5B58 - chains C and D of the 5 polymer chains in the assembly; structure by X-ray diffraction, 3.21 A resolution.

[Chain C (and D)]
Protein: Hemin import ATP-binding protein HmuV
From: Burkholderia cenocepacia J2315
Notes: EC 3.6.3.-; chain D of this document is another copy of the same molecule, construct and numbering; everything in this record applies to it too
Reference sequence: B4EKB5 (B4EKB5_BURCJ); residue numbers follow UniProt; this construct covers 1-273
Sequence (273 residues; each row starts with the number of its first residue):
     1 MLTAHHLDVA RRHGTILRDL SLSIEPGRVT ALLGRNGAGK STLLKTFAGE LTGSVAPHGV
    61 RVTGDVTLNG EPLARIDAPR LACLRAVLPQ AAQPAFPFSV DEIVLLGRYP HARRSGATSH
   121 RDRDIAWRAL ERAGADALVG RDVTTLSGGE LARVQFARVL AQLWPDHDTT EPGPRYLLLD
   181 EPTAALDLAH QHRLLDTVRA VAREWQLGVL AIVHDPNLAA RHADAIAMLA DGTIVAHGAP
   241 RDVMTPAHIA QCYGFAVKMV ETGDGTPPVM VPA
Not modelled in the structure: 56-58, 114-116, 168-173, 264-266 (chain D: 11-12, 56-58, 114-118, 167-173, 264-266)
From the paper describing this entry:
  - mutagenesis - E181Q: abolished catalytic activity on ATPase

[Chain C / chain D interface]
Residue-residue contacts (22):
  Ala-185(C) with Asn-36(D), hydrogen bond (backbone-side chain)
  Asp-187(C) with Arg-35(D), salt bridge; Asn-36(D)
  Leu-188(C) with Pro-216(D), hydrophobic; Tyr-253(D), hydrophobic; Met-270(D), hydrophobic
  Ala-189(C) with Gly-254(D); Phe-255(D), hydrophobic
  His-190(C) with Arg-35(D), hydrogen bond
  His-192(C) with Phe-255(D)
  His-214(C) with Leu-186(D), hydrogen bond (side chain-backbone); Gln-191(D)
  Arg-221(C) with Pro-272(D)
  Tyr-253(C) with Leu-188(D), hydrophobic; Ala-189(D)
  Gly-254(C) with Ala-189(D)
  Phe-255(C) with Leu-188(D), hydrophobic; His-192(D)
  Val-269(C) with Val-271(D), hydrophobic
  Val-271(C) with Val-269(D), hydrophobic
  Pro-272(C) with His-192(D); Arg-221(D)
Other interface residues (no listed pair), chain C (23 interface residues in all): Asn-36, Leu-186, Arg-193, Pro-216, Lys-258, Val-260, Glu-261, Thr-262, Met-270
Other interface residues (no listed pair), chain D (22 interface residues in all): Asp-187, Lys-258, Val-260, Glu-261, Thr-262, Gly-263

[Overview]
The interface between chain C and chain D involves 23 residues on one side and 22 on the other; the contacts
include 3 hydrogen bonds and 1 salt bridge. Among the polar pairs are Asp-187(C)/Arg-35(D),
Ala-185(C)/Asn-36(D) and His-190(C)/Arg-35(D). The paper reports that E181Q of chain C abolishes catalytic
activity on ATPase.
Both chains are Hemin import ATP-binding protein HmuV (Burkholderia cenocepacia J2315). Entry 5B58
(Inward-facing conformation of ABC heme importer BhuUV in complex with periplasmic heme binding protein BhuT
from ...) was determined by X-ray diffraction, deposited together with 5B57.
